PDB entry 1P3K | X-ray diffraction, 2.90 A resolution | chains I and G of the 10 polymer chains in the assembly

[Chain I]
Molecule: Palindromic 146bp Human Alpha-Satellite DNA fragment
From: Homo sapiens
Sequence (146 nucleotides; numbered 1 to 146; the number before each row is that of its first residue):
     1 ATCAATATCC ACCTGCAGAT TCTACCAAAA GTGTATTTGG AAACTGCTCC ATCAAAAGGC
    61 ATGTTCAGCG GAATTCCGCT GAACATGCCT TTTGATGGAG CAGTTTCCAA ATACACTTTT
   121 GGTAGAATCT GCAGGTGGAT ATTGAT

[Chain G]
Protein: Histone H2A
From: Xenopus laevis
Reference sequence: Q7ZT66 (Q7ZT66_9ZZZZ); residues 1001-1129 here correspond to UniProt positions 2-130 (UniProt number = residue number - 999)
Amino-acid sequence (129 residues; each row starts with the number of its first residue):
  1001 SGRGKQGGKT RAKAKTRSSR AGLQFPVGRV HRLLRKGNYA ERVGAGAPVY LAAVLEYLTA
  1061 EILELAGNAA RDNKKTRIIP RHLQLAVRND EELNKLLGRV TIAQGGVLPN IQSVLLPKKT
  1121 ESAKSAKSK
Not modelled in the structure: 1001-1013, 1120-1129
Sequence notes: conflict Ala1014 (Ser15 in Q7ZT66), Gly1067 (Trp68 in Q7ZT66), Asn1068 (Glu69 in Q7ZT66), 21 further conflict positions vs the reference (Q7ZT66) not listed

[Interface between chain I and chain G]
Pairs across the interface - 14 pairs, chain I then chain G:
  DA111(I) - Arg1042(G)  hydrogen bond to the sugar
  DA111(I) - Gly1044(G)  phosphate contact
  DA111(I) - Ala1045(G)  hydrogen bond to the phosphate
  DT112(I) - Arg1035(G)  salt bridge to the phosphate
  DT112(I) - Arg1042(G)  phosphate contact
  DT112(I) - Val1043(G)  hydrogen bond to the phosphate
  DG121(I) - Arg1029(G)  hydrogen bond to the phosphate
  DG122(I) - Arg1029(G)  salt bridge to the phosphate
  DG131(I) - Thr1076(G)  hydrogen bond to the phosphate
  DG131(I) - Arg1077(G)  hydrogen bond to the sugar
  DC132(I) - Lys1075(G)  phosphate contact
  DC132(I) - Thr1076(G)  hydrogen bond to the phosphate
  DC132(I) - Arg1077(G)  hydrogen bond to the phosphate
  DA133(I) - Lys1075(G)  salt bridge to the phosphate
Interface residues without a listed pair, chain G (11 interface residues in all): Glu1041, Lys1074

[Overview]
Chain I and chain G form an interface of 7 and 11 residues respectively, with 8 hydrogen bonds and 3 salt
bridges. Among the polar pairs are DA111(I)-Arg1042(G), DG131(I)-Arg1077(G) and DA111(I)-Ala1045(G).
Here chain I is Palindromic 146bp Human Alpha-Satellite DNA fragment (Homo sapiens) and chain G is Histone H2A
(Xenopus laevis). Entry 1P3K (Crystallographic Studies of Nucleosome Core Particles containing Histone 'Sin'
Mutants) was determined by X-ray diffraction, deposited together with 1P34, 1P3A, 1P3B, 1P3F, 1P3G, 1P3I and 4
further entries.
